PDB entry 6GIX | X-ray diffraction, 2.80 A resolution | chains C and D of the 4 polymer chains in the assembly

# Chain C (and D)
Molecule: Water-soluble chlorophyll protein
Source organism: Lepidium virginicum
Notes: chain D of this document is another copy of the same molecule, construct and numbering; everything in this record applies to it too
UniProt: O04797 (O04797_LEPVR); residues 1-180 here correspond to UniProt positions 27-206 (UniProt number = residue number + 26)
Amino-acid sequence (180 residues; numbered 1 to 180; the number before each row is that of its first residue):
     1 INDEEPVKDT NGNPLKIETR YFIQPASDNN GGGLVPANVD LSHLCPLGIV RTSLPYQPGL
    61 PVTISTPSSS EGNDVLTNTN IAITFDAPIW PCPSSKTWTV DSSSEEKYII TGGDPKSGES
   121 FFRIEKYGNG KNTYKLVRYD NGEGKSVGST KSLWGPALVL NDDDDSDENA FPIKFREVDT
Disordered / not traced: 1-2, 28-30, 68-72, 140-143, 164-167, 180 (chain D: 1-4, 28-30, 68-72, 140-143, 180)
Construct notes: engineered mutation P91 (Leu117 in O04797)
Cystine bridges: C45-C92

# Interface between chain C and chain D
Residue-residue contacts (22):
  R20(C) - Y56(D)  hydrogen bond
  F22(C) - Y56(D)  hydrophobic
  S53(C) - I89(D)
  L54(C) - P88(D)
  P55(C) - P88(D)
  Y56(C) - R20(D)
  Y56(C) - F22(D)  hydrophobic
  Y56(C) - P58(D)
  Y56(C) - P61(D)  hydrophobic
  Y56(C) - V178(D)  hydrophobic
  Q57(C) - Q57(D)  hydrogen bond
  Q57(C) - G59(D)
  P58(C) - Y56(D)
  P58(C) - Q57(D)
  P58(C) - P58(D)
  G59(C) - Q57(D)  hydrogen bond (backbone-side chain)
  P61(C) - Y56(D)  hydrophobic
  P88(C) - S53(D)
  P88(C) - L54(D)
  P88(C) - P55(D)
  I89(C) - S53(D)
  V178(C) - Y56(D)  hydrophobic
Other interface residues (no listed pair), chain C (14 interface residues in all): L60
Other interface residues (no listed pair), chain D (15 interface residues in all): L60, D179

# Summary
14 residues of chain C and 15 residues of chain D are in contact; the contacts include 3 hydrogen bonds. Among
the polar pairs are R20(C)-Y56(D), Q57(C)-Q57(D) and G59(C)-Q57(D).
Both chains are Water-soluble chlorophyll protein (Lepidium virginicum). Entry 6GIX (Water-soluble Chlorophyll
Protein (WSCP) from Lepidium virginicum (Mutation L91P) with Chlorophyll-b) was determined by X-ray
diffraction.
